Entry 9ES7 (electron microscopy, 1.94 A resolution); this record covers chains B and Q of the 18 polymer chains in the assembly.

[Chain B]
Name: Cytochrome b6-f complex subunit 4
Source organism: Spinacia oleracea
Reference sequence: P00166 (PETD_SPIOL); numbering as in UniProt (aligned over 1-160)
Chain sequence (160 residues; each row starts with the number of its first residue):
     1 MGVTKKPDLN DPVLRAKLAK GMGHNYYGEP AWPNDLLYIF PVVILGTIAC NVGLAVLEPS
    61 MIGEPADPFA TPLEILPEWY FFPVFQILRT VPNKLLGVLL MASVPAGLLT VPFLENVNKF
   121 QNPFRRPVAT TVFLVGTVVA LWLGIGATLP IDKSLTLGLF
Unresolved in the structure: 1
Ligand contacts:
  - chlorophyll a (CLA): Tyr80, Phe81, Pro83, Val84, Met101, Ala102, Val104, Pro105, Leu108, Val111, Val132, Phe133, Gly136, Val139, Ala140, Leu143
  - heme c (HEC): Asn25, Ile39, Phe40, Val43, Ile44
Reported in the primary citation:
  - catalytic residues: Asp35 (proposed by the authors, not directly observed)

[Chain Q]
Name: Thylakoid soluble phosphoprotein
Source organism: Spinacia oleracea
Reference sequence: Q8GT36 (Q8GT36_SPIOL); residues 1-103 here = UniProt positions 1-103
Chain sequence (103 residues; numbered 1 to 103; the number before each row is that of its first residue):
     1 MSSLPFVFGA AASSRVVTAA AAKGTAETKQ EKSFVDWLLG KITKEDQFYE TDPILRGGDV
    61 KSSGSTSGKK GGTTSGKKGT VSIPSKKKNG NGGVFGGLFA KKD
Unresolved in the structure: 1-31, 58-103
Ligand contacts: beta-carotene (BCR): Val35, Leu39, Ile42

[Interface between chain B and chain Q]
Residue-residue contacts (10; chain B residue first):
  Pro7(B) with Phe48(Q), hydrophobic
  Leu9(B) with Ile54(Q), hydrophobic
  Tyr27(B) with Phe48(Q)
  Lys119(B) with Arg56(Q), hydrogen bond (backbone-side chain)
  Phe120(B) with Glu50(Q); Arg56(Q)
  Gln121(B) with Glu50(Q), hydrogen bond (backbone-side chain)
  Asn122(B) with Glu50(Q), hydrogen bond (backbone-side chain)
  Arg125(B) with Glu50(Q), salt bridge; Thr51(Q)
Other interface residues (no listed pair), chain B (12 interface residues in all): Thr4, Leu18, Ala19, His24
Other interface residues (no listed pair), chain Q (8 interface residues in all): Asp46, Leu55, Gly57
Interface features reported in the paper:
  - specific contacts: Glu50(Q)-Arg125(B) (salt bridge)

[Summary]
12 residues of chain B and 8 residues of chain Q are in contact, with 3 hydrogen bonds and 1 salt bridge.
Polar contacts include Arg125(B)-Glu50(Q), Lys119(B)-Arg56(Q) and Gln121(B)-Glu50(Q). The authors report a
salt bridge between Glu50(Q) and Arg125(B). Ligands of chain B: heme c and chlorophyll a. The paper reports
the catalytic residue Asp35(B).
Chain B is Cytochrome b6-f complex subunit 4 and chain Q is Thylakoid soluble phosphoprotein, both from
Spinacia oleracea; the structure, Cryo-EM structure of Spinacia oleracea cytochrome b6f complex with water
molecules at 1.94 A resolution, was determined by electron microscopy (same publication as 9ES8 and 9ES9).
